PDB entry 7DQX | X-ray diffraction, 3.44 A resolution | chains A and D of the 6 polymer chains in the assembly

[Chain A (and D)]
Protein: 6-hydroxypseudooxynicotine dehydrogenase complex subunit gamma
From: Paenarthrobacter nicotinovorans
Notes: EC 1.5.99.14; chain D of this document is another copy of the same molecule, construct and numbering; everything in this record applies to it too
UniProt: Q933N0 (KDHC_PAENI); residue numbers follow UniProt; this construct covers 1-794
Amino-acid sequence (794 residues; numbered 1 to 794; the number before each row is that of its first residue):
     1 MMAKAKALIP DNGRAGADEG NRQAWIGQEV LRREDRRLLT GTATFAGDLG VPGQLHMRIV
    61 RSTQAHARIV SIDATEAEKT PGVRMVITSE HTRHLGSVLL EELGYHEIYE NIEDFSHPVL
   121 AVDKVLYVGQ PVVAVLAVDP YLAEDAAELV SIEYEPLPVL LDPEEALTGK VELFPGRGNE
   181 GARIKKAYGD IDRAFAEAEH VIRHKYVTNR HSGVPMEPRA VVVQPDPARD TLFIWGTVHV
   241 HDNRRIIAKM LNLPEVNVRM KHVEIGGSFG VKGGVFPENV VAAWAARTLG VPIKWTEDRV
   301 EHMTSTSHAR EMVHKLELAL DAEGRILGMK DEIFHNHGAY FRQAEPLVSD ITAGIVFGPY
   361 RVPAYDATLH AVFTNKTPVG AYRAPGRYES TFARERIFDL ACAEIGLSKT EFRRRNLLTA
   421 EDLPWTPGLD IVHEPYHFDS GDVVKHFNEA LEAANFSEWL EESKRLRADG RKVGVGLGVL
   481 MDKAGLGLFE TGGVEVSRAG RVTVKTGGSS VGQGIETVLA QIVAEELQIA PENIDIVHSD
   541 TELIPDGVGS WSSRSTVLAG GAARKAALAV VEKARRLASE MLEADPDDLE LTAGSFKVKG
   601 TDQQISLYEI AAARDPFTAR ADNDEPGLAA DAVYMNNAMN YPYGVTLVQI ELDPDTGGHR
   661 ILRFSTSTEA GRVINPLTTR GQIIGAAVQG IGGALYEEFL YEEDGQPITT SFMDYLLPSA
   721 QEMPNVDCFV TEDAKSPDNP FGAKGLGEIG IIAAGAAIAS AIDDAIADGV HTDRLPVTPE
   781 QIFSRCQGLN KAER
Not modelled in the structure: 1-20, 237-241, 791-794 (chain D: 1-20, 791-794)
Residues lining bound ligands: pterin cytosine dinucleotide (MCN): G267, S268, F269, G270, R383, V511, G512, Q513, G514, V518, S550, W551, S552, S553, R554, S555, T556, T678, T679, Q682, G745, L746, G747, E748

[Chain A / chain D interface]
Contacting residue pairs (49):
  T42(A) - P227(D)
  G50(A) - P52(D)
  V51(A) - P52(D)
  P52(A) - G50(D)
  P52(A) - P52(D)
  P227(A) - T42(D)
  A228(A) - T42(D)
  A228(A) - A43(D)  hydrophobic
  R229(A) - R501(D)
  F233(A) - K261(D)
  K249(A) - R498(D)
  N252(A) - A499(D)
  P254(A) - S497(D)
  P254(A) - A499(D)
  E255(A) - E495(D)
  E255(A) - S497(D)  hydrogen bond (backbone-side chain)
  E255(A) - T503(D)
  R259(A) - L543(D)
  K261(A) - F233(D)
  K261(A) - K261(D)
  K261(A) - E542(D)
  R498(A) - K249(D)
  R498(A) - P254(D)
  A499(A) - N252(D)
  A499(A) - P254(D)
  I536(A) - D230(D)
  V537(A) - D230(D)
  V537(A) - R259(D)
  D540(A) - R259(D)  salt bridge
  E542(A) - K261(D)
  E542(A) - D540(D)
  E542(A) - E542(D)
  L543(A) - R259(D)
  L543(A) - E542(D)
  D615(A) - E255(D)
  T618(A) - L628(D)
  T618(A) - A629(D)
  T618(A) - A630(D)
  T618(A) - D631(D)  hydrogen bond
  A619(A) - A629(D)  hydrophobic
  R620(A) - F489(D)
  R620(A) - D546(D)  salt bridge
  R620(A) - L628(D)
  G627(A) - R620(D)  hydrogen bond (backbone-side chain)
  L628(A) - R620(D)
  A629(A) - T618(D)
  A629(A) - A619(D)
  A629(A) - R620(D)
  D631(A) - T618(D)  hydrogen bond
Also at the interface, not in a pair above, chain A (41 interface residues in all): R37, L103, D226, D230, R245, N257, L488, T503, D535, R614, F617, A630
Also at the interface, not in a pair above, chain D (45 interface residues in all): R33, R37, T44, V51, L103, A228, V256, N257, T491, V496, D535, V537, P616, G627

[In short]
Chain A and chain D form an interface of 41 and 45 residues respectively; the contacts include 4 hydrogen
bonds and 2 salt bridges. Polar pairs include D540(A)-R259(D), R620(A)-D546(D) and E255(A)-S497(D). Chain A
binds pterin cytosine dinucleotide.
Both chains are 6-hydroxypseudooxynicotine dehydrogenase complex subunit gamma (Paenarthrobacter
nicotinovorans). Entry 7DQX (Crystal structure of xanthine dehydrogenase family protein) was determined by
X-ray diffraction.
